PDB entry 2G4F | X-ray diffraction, 2.65 A resolution | chain A

# Chain A
Protein: Hydrolase
Organism: Streptomyces olivaceoviridis
Notes: EC 3.2.1.8; fragment: catalytic domain, residues 1-302
Reference sequence: Q7SI98 (Q7SI98_STROI); residue numbers follow UniProt; this construct covers 1-302
Sequence (313 residues; each row starts with the number of its first residue):
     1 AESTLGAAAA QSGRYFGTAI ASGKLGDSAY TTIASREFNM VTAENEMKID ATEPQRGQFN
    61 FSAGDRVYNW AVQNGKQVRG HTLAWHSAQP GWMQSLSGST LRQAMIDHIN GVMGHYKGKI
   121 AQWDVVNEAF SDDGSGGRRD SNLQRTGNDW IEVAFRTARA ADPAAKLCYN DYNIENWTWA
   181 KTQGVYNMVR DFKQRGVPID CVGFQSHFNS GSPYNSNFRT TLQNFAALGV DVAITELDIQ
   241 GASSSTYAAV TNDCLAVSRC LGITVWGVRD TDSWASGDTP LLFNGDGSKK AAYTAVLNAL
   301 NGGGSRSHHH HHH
Disordered / not traced: 303-313
Construct notes: engineered mutation Ala88 (Gln in Q7SI98), Ala275 (Arg in Q7SI98); cloning artifact (303-307); expression tag (308-313)
Disulfide bonds: Cys168-Cys201, Cys254-Cys260

# Overview
Chain A is Hydrolase (Streptomyces olivaceoviridis); the structure, Structure of S.olivaceoviridis xylanase
Q88A/R275A mutant, was determined by X-ray diffraction (same publication as 2G3I and 2G3J).
